6DQL - chains A and C of the 3 polymer chains in the assembly; structure by X-ray diffraction, 3.30 A resolution.

== Chain A ==
Molecule: Regulator of Proteinase B RopB
Organism: Streptococcus pyogenes
Reference sequence: D3KVD8 (D3KVD8_STRPY); numbering as in UniProt (aligned over 56-280)
Sequence (233 residues; numbered 56 to 288; the number before each row is that of its first residue):
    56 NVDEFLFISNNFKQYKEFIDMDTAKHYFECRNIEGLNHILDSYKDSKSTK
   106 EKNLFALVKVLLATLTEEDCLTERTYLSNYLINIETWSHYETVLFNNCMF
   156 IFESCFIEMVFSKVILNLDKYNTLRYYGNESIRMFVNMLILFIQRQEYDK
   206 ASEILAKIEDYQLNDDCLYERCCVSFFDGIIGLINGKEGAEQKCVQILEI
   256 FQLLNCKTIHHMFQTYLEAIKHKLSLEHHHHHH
Unresolved in the structure: 283-288
Construct notes: expression tag (281-288)
What the authors report for this chain:
  - binding site for SpeB-inducing peptide (SIP) (chain C): Phe155, Arg188, Val191, Asn192, Ile195, Gln199, Met267, Phe268, Tyr271, Lys278
  - mutagenesis - H144A, N152A, Y182A, E185A: decreased binding to SpeB-inducing peptide (SIP) (chain C)
  - mutagenesis - H144A, N152A, Y182A, E185A, R188A, M267A: decreased signaling
  - contacts within the chain: His144-Tyr176
  - allosteric site: His144
  - mutagenesis - Y181A, H277A: unchanged signaling
  - mutagenesis - H144A: decreased stability
  - mutagenesis - H277A: unchanged stability in response to pH

== Chain C ==
Molecule: SpeB-inducing peptide (SIP)
Sequence (8 residues; row label = number of the first residue in the row):
     1 MWLLLLFL
What the authors report for this chain:
  - mutagenesis - L6A (2.7-fold): decreased binding to RopB
  - mutagenesis - W2A, F7A: decreased signaling
  - mutagenesis - L6A: unchanged signaling
  - mutagenesis - L6A: unchanged growth

== Chain A / chain C interface ==
Residue-residue contacts (8; chain A residue first):
  Arg188(A) with Phe7(C); Leu8(C), hydrogen bond (side chain-backbone)
  Val191(A) with Leu8(C)
  Asn192(A) with Leu6(C), hydrogen bond (side chain-backbone)
  Gln199(A) with Trp2(C)
  Met267(A) with Phe7(C), hydrophobic; Leu8(C), hydrophobic
  Phe268(A) with Leu8(C), hydrophobic
Also at the interface, not in a pair above, chain A (11 interface residues in all): Ile195, Tyr224, Thr270, Tyr271, Lys278
Also at the interface, not in a pair above, chain C (5 interface residues in all): Leu4
From the paper, about this interface:
  - pairs named by the authors: Arg188(A)-Leu8(C)
  - interface residues, chain A: Arg188(A), Val191(A), Asn192(A), Ile195(A), Gln199(A), Met267(A), Phe268(A), Tyr271(A), Lys278(A)
  - hot spots on chain A (mutagenesis) - R188A, N192A, M267A: decreased binding to SpeB-inducing peptide (SIP) (chain C)

== Summary ==
11 residues of chain A and 5 residues of chain C are in contact, with 2 hydrogen bonds. Polar pairs include
Arg188(A)-Leu8(C) and Asn192(A)-Leu6(C). The paper describes a contact between Arg188(A) and Leu8(C). The
paper reports a binding site for SpeB-inducing peptide (SIP) (chain C) at Phe155(A), Arg188(A) and Val191(A)
among others; H144A, N152A and Y182A of chain A, among others, reduce binding to SpeB-inducing peptide (SIP)
(chain C); 12 substitutions were tested in all.
Chain A is Regulator of Proteinase B RopB (Streptococcus pyogenes) and chain C is SpeB-inducing peptide (SIP);
the structure, Crystal structure of Regulator of Proteinase B RopB complexed with SIP, was determined by X-ray
diffraction.
